PDB entry 4HJU | X-ray diffraction, 1.35 A resolution | chains A and B

== Chain A (and B) ==
Molecule: Transthyretin
From: Homo sapiens
Notes: chain B of this document is another copy of the same molecule, construct and numbering; everything in this record applies to it too
UniProt: P02766 (TTHY_HUMAN); residues 1-127 here correspond to UniProt positions 21-147 (UniProt number = residue number + 20)
Chain sequence (127 residues; each row starts with the number of its first residue):
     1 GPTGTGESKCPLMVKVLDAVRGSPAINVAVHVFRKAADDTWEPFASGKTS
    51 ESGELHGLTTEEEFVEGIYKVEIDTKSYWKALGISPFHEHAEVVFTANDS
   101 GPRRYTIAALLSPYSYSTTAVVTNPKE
Unresolved in the structure: 1-9, 126-127 (chain B: 1-9, 125-127)
Small-molecule neighbours: 16L (N-{3-[(E)-2-(4-hydroxy-3,5-dimethylphenyl)ethenyl]phenyl}prop-2-enamide): M13, K15, L17, T106, A108, A109, L110, S117, T118, T119, V121
Curated features (UniProtKB/Swiss-Prot):
  - binding site (L-thyroxine): K15, E54, S117
  - modified residue: C10 (Sulfocysteine), E42 (4-carboxyglutamate), S52 (Phosphoserine)
  - glycosylation: N98 (N-linked (GlcNAc...) asparagine)
From the paper describing this entry:
  - binding site for 16L: T106, A108, L110, S117, T119

== Chain A / chain B interface ==
Residue-residue contacts (37):
  F87(A) with F95(B), hydrophobic; T96(B); Y105(B), hydrophobic; I107(B), hydrophobic; A120(B), hydrophobic; V122(B), hydrophobic
  H88(A) with V93(B); V94(B)
  E89(A) with V94(B), hydrogen bond (backbone-backbone); T96(B), hydrogen bond
  H90(A) with V94(B)
  E92(A) with E92(B); Y116(B), hydrogen bond (backbone-side chain)
  V93(A) with H88(B)
  V94(A) with H88(B); E89(B), hydrogen bond (backbone-backbone); H90(B)
  F95(A) with F87(B), hydrophobic
  T96(A) with E89(B), hydrogen bond
  Y105(A) with F87(B), hydrophobic
  I107(A) with F87(B), hydrophobic
  Y114(A) with T119(B), hydrogen bond (backbone-side chain); A120(B), hydrogen bond (backbone-backbone)
  S115(A) with T118(B), hydrogen bond (side chain-backbone); T119(B)
  Y116(A) with E92(B), hydrogen bond (side chain-backbone); S117(B); T118(B), hydrogen bond (backbone-backbone)
  S117(A) with Y116(B); S117(B), hydrogen bond
  T118(A) with S115(B), hydrogen bond (backbone-side chain); Y116(B), hydrogen bond (backbone-backbone)
  T119(A) with Y114(B), hydrogen bond (side chain-backbone); S115(B)
  A120(A) with F87(B), hydrophobic; Y114(B), hydrogen bond (backbone-backbone)
  V122(A) with F87(B), hydrophobic
Other interface residues (no listed pair), chain A (21 interface residues in all): I68, K76
Other interface residues (no listed pair), chain B (22 interface residues in all): I68, K70, K76

== In short ==
The interface between chain A and chain B involves 21 residues on one side and 22 on the other, with 15
hydrogen bonds. Polar contacts include E89(A)-T96(B), E92(A)-Y116(B) and Y114(A)-T119(B). Bound to chain A:
compound 16L. The paper reports a binding site for 16L at T106(A), A108(A) and L110(A) among others.
Both chains are Transthyretin (Homo sapiens). Entry 4HJU (Transthyretin in complex with
(E)-N-(3-(4-hydroxy-3,5-dimethylstyryl)phenyl)acrylamide) was determined by X-ray diffraction, deposited
together with 4HJS and 4HJT.
